PDB entry 1M6W | X-ray diffraction, 2.30 A resolution | chains A and B

Chain A (and B):
Protein: Glutathione-dependent formaldehyde dehydrogenase
Organism: Homo sapiens
Notes: EC 1.1.1.1; chain B of this document is another copy of the same molecule, construct and numbering; everything in this record applies to it too
Reference sequence: P11766 (ADHX_HUMAN); numbering as in UniProt (aligned over 1-373)
Chain sequence (373 residues; each row starts with the number of its first residue):
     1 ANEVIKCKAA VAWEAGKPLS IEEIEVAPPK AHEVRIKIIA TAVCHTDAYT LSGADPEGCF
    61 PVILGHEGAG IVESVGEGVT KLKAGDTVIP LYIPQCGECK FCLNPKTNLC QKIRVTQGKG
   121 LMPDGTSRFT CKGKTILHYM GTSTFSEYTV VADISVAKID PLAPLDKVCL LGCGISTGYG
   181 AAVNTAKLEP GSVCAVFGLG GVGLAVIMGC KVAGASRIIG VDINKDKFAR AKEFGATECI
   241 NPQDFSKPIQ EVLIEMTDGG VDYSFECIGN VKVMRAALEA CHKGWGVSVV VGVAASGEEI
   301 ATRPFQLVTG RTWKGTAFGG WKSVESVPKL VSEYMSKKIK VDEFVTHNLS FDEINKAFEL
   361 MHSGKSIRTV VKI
Metal / ion sites: Zn2+ site 1: Cys44, His66, Cys173 (together with 12-hydroxydodecanoic acid); Zn2+ site 2: Cys96, Cys99, Cys102, Cys110; K+: Ala186, Lys187, Glu189, Tyr263
Residues lining bound ligands:
  - 12-hydroxydodecanoic acid (12H), molecule 1: Cys44, Thr46, His66, Tyr92, Ile93, Leu109, Gln111, Arg114, Met140, Cys173, Gly292, Val293, Ala317
  - 12-hydroxydodecanoic acid (12H), molecule 2: Lys283, Val308, Thr309
Swiss-Prot annotation at these positions:
  - natural variant: Glu353 (D353E: this construct carries the variant)

Interface between chain A and chain B:
Residue-residue contacts - 72 pairs, chain A then chain B:
  Lys100(A) - Asp258(B)  salt bridge
  Lys100(A) - His282(B)  hydrogen bond
  Phe101(A) - His282(B)
  Phe101(A) - Lys283(B)
  Phe101(A) - Trp285(B)  hydrophobic
  Asn104(A) - Trp285(B)
  Lys106(A) - Glu189(B)  salt bridge
  Lys106(A) - Tyr263(B)  hydrogen bond
  Lys106(A) - Gly284(B)
  Lys106(A) - Trp285(B)
  Thr107(A) - Gly284(B)
  Thr107(A) - Trp285(B)
  Leu109(A) - Thr309(B)
  Gln111(A) - Lys283(B)  hydrogen bond
  Glu189(A) - Lys106(B)  salt bridge
  Asp258(A) - Lys100(B)  salt bridge
  Tyr263(A) - Lys106(B)  hydrogen bond
  Met274(A) - Pro304(B)  hydrophobic
  Arg275(A) - Glu299(B)  salt bridge
  His282(A) - Lys100(B)  hydrogen bond
  His282(A) - Phe101(B)
  Lys283(A) - Phe101(B)
  Lys283(A) - Leu109(B)
  Lys283(A) - Gln111(B)  hydrogen bond
  Lys283(A) - Arg114(B)
  Gly284(A) - Lys106(B)
  Gly284(A) - Thr107(B)
  Trp285(A) - Phe101(B)  hydrophobic
  Trp285(A) - Asn104(B)
  Trp285(A) - Lys106(B)
  Trp285(A) - Thr107(B)
  Val290(A) - Val308(B)  hydrophobic
  Gly292(A) - Val308(B)
  Glu298(A) - Arg303(B)
  Glu298(A) - Pro304(B)
  Glu299(A) - Arg275(B)  salt bridge
  Glu299(A) - Ala301(B)
  Glu299(A) - Thr302(B)
  Ile300(A) - Ala301(B)
  Ile300(A) - Thr302(B)  hydrogen bond (backbone-backbone)
  Ile300(A) - Pro304(B)  hydrophobic
  Ile300(A) - Leu307(B)  hydrophobic
  Ala301(A) - Ile300(B)
  Thr302(A) - Glu299(B)
  Thr302(A) - Ile300(B)  hydrogen bond (backbone-backbone)
  Arg303(A) - Gly297(B)
  Pro304(A) - Val271(B)  hydrophobic
  Pro304(A) - Met274(B)  hydrophobic
  Pro304(A) - Ala294(B)  hydrophobic
  Pro304(A) - Glu298(B)
  Pro304(A) - Glu299(B)
  Pro304(A) - Ile300(B)  hydrophobic
  Leu307(A) - Ile300(B)  hydrophobic
  Leu307(A) - Trp313(B)  hydrophobic
  Leu307(A) - Gly315(B)  hydrogen bond (backbone-backbone)
  Val308(A) - Val290(B)  hydrophobic
  Val308(A) - Gly315(B)
  Val308(A) - Thr316(B)
  Val308(A) - Ala317(B)
  Thr309(A) - Leu109(B)
  Thr312(A) - Thr312(B)
  Thr312(A) - Trp313(B)
  Thr312(A) - Lys314(B)
  Trp313(A) - Leu307(B)  hydrophobic
  Trp313(A) - Thr312(B)
  Trp313(A) - Trp313(B)  hydrogen bond (backbone-backbone)
  Lys314(A) - Leu307(B)
  Lys314(A) - Thr312(B)
  Gly315(A) - Leu307(B)  hydrogen bond (backbone-backbone)
  Gly315(A) - Val308(B)
  Thr316(A) - Val308(B)
  Ala317(A) - Val308(B)
Also at the interface, not in a pair above, chain A (38 interface residues in all): Thr257, Val271, Gly297, Arg311
Also at the interface, not in a pair above, chain B (41 interface residues in all): Gly259, Gly292, Gly310, Arg311

In short:
38 residues of chain A face 41 of chain B across their interface, with 11 hydrogen bonds and 6 salt bridges.
Among the polar pairs are Lys100(A)-Asp258(B), Lys106(A)-Glu189(B) and Arg275(A)-Glu299(B). Ligands of chain
A: 12-hydroxydodecanoic acid.
Chain A and chain B are both Glutathione-dependent formaldehyde dehydrogenase (Homo sapiens); the structure,
Binary complex of Human glutathione-dependent formaldehyde dehydrogenase and 12-Hydroxydodecanoic acid, was
determined by X-ray diffraction (same publication as 1MA0 and 1M6H).
